7WCN - chains B and N of the 5 polymer chains in the assembly; structure by electron microscopy, 2.87 A resolution.

Chain B:
Protein: Guanine nucleotide-binding protein G(I)/G(S)/G(T) subunit beta-1
From: Homo sapiens
Reference sequence: P62873 (GBB1_HUMAN); residues 13-351 here correspond to UniProt positions 2-340 (UniProt number = residue number - 11)
Chain sequence (351 residues; row label = number of the first residue in the row):
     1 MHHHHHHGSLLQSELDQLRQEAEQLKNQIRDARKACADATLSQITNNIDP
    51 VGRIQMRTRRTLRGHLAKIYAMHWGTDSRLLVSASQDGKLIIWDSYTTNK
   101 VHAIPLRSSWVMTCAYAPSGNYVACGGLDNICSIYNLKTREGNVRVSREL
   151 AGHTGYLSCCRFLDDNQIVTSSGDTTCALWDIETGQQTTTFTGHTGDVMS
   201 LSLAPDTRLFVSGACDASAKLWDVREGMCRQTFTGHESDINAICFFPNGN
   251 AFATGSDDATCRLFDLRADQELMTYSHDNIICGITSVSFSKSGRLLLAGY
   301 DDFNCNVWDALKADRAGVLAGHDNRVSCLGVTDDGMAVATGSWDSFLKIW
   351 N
Not modelled in the structure: 1-12
Differences from the reference sequence: expression tag (1-12)
Swiss-Prot annotation at these positions:
  - modified residue: Ser13 (N-acetylserine), His277 (Phosphohistidine)

Chain N:
Protein: Nb35
From: Lama glama
Chain sequence (138 residues; numbered 1 to 138; the number before each row is that of its first residue):
     1 QVQLQESGGGLVQPGGSLRLSCAASGFTFSNYKMNWVRQAPGKGLEWVSD
    51 ISQSGASISYTGSVKGRFTISRDNAKNTLYLQMNSLKPEDTAVYYCARCP
   101 APFTRDCFDVTSTTYAYRGQGTQVTVSSHHHHHHEPEA
Not modelled in the structure: 129-138
Disulfide bonds: Cys22-Cys96

Interface between chain B and chain N:
Residue-residue contacts (17):
  Arg19(B) with Gln120(N), hydrogen bond
  Lys26(B) with Gln1(N), hydrogen bond
  Cys215(B) with Tyr117(N), hydrogen bond (backbone-side chain)
  Asp216(B) with Ala116(N)
  Ala217(B) with Tyr117(N)
  Glu237(B) with Gly26(N); Phe27(N); Thr28(N); Tyr32(N); Arg98(N), hydrogen bond (backbone-side chain)
  Ser238(B) with Tyr32(N), hydrogen bond; Arg98(N); Pro100(N), hydrogen bond (side chain-backbone); Pro102(N); Tyr117(N)
  Asp239(B) with Tyr117(N), hydrogen bond
  Ile281(B) with Phe103(N), hydrophobic
Also at the interface, not in a pair above, chain B (14 interface residues in all): Thr195, Thr234, His236, Asp257, Asp258
Also at the interface, not in a pair above, chain N (15 interface residues in all): Val2, Ala101, Thr114

Overview:
Chain B and chain N form an interface of 14 and 15 residues respectively, with 7 hydrogen bonds. Among the
polar pairs are Arg19(B)-Gln120(N), Lys26(B)-Gln1(N) and Cys215(B)-Tyr117(N).
Chain B is Guanine nucleotide-binding protein G(I)/G(S)/G(T) subunit beta-1 (Homo sapiens) and chain N is Nb35
(Lama glama); the structure, Cryo-EM structure of GPR119-Gs Complex with small molecule agonist AR231453, was
determined by electron microscopy, deposited together with 7WCM.
